PDB entry 6ZIA | X-ray diffraction, 2.80 A resolution | chains C and H of the 4 polymer chains in the assembly

Chain C:
Protein: Photosynthetic reaction center cytochrome c subunit
From: Blastochloris viridis
UniProt: P07173 (CYCR_BLAVI); residues 1-336 here correspond to UniProt positions 21-356 (UniProt number = residue number + 20)
Sequence (336 residues; numbered 1 to 336; the number before each row is that of its first residue):
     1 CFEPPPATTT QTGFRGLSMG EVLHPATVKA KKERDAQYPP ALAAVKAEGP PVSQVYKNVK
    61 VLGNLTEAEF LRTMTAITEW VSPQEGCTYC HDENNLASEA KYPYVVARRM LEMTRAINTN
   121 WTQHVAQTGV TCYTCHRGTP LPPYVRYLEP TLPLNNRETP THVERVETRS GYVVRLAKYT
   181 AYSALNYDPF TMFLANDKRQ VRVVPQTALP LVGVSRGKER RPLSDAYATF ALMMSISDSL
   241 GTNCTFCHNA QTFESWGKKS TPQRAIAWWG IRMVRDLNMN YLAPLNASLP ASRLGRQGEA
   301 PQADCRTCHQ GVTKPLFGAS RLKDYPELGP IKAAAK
Disordered / not traced: 333-336
Covalently attached groups: diacyl glycerol (DGA) linked to Cys1; heme c (HEC) linked to Cys87, Cys90, Cys132, Cys135, Cys244, Cys247, Cys305, Cys308
Ion coordination: heme c Fe (4 sites), coordinated by Met74, His91, Met110, His124, His136, Met233, His248, His309
Ligand contacts:
  - heme c (HEC), molecule 1: Tyr56, Lys57, Asn58, Val59, Lys60, Val61, Leu62, Phe70, Leu71, Met74, Thr75, Ile77, Thr78, Val81, Ser82, Gly86, His91, Leu96, Ala97, Pro103, Tyr104, Ala107, Arg108
  - heme c (HEC), molecule 2: Ile77, Val81, Tyr89, Tyr102, Pro103, Val106, Ala107, Met110, Leu111, Met113, Thr114, Ile117, Val130, Thr131, His136, Pro140, Leu141, Pro142, Val145, Leu277, Leu282, Leu289, Arg293, Pro301, Gln302, Thr307, Leu328
  - heme c (HEC), molecule 3: Ile117, His124, Val125, Thr128, Gly129, Val130, Leu194, Ile236, Leu240, Phe246, Gln263, Ile266, Ala267, Gly270, Ile271, Met273, Val274, Leu277, Asp304, His309, Thr313, Lys314, Pro315, Gly318
  - heme c (HEC), molecule 4: Gln200, Val201, Arg202, Val203, Val204, Gln206, Thr229, Phe230, Met233, Met234, Ile236, Ser237, Leu240, Thr242, Asn243, Phe246, His248, Phe253, Glu254, Trp256, Gln263, Arg264, Ala267, Trp268, Ile271, Arg272
Swiss-Prot annotation at these positions:
  - binding site (heme): Met74, Cys87, Cys90, His91, Met110, His124, Cys132, Cys135, His136, Met233, Cys244, Cys247, His248, Cys305, Cys308, His309
  - site: Cys1 (Not N-palmitoylated)
  - lipidation: Cys1 (S-diacylglycerol cysteine)

Chain H:
Protein: Reaction center protein H chain
From: Blastochloris viridis
UniProt: P06008 (RCEH_BLAVI); residue numbers follow UniProt; this construct covers 1-258
Sequence (258 residues; each row starts with the number of its first residue):
     1 MYHGALAQHL DIAQLVWYAQ WLVIWTVVLL YLRREDRREG YPLVEPLGLV KLAPEDGQVY
    61 ELPYPKTFVL PHGGTVTVPR RRPETRELKL AQTDGFEGAP LQPTGNPLVD AVGPASYAER
   121 AEVVDATVDG KAKIVPLRVA TDFSIAEGDV DPRGLPVVAA DGVEAGTVTD LWVDRSEHYF
   181 RYLELSVAGS ARTALIPLGF CDVKKDKIVV TSILSEQFAN VPRLQSRDQI TLREEDKVSA
   241 YYAGGLLYAT PERAESLL
Modified / non-standard residues: Met1 (N-formylmethionine; FME)
Ligand contacts:
  - heptane-1,2,3-triol (HTO), molecule 1: Tyr2, His3, Gly4, Ala5
  - heptane-1,2,3-triol (HTO), molecule 2: Val23, Val27, Tyr31
Swiss-Prot annotation at these positions:
  - modified residue: Met1 (N-formylmethionine)

How chain C and chain H interact:
Residue-residue contacts (14; chain C residue first):
  Thr207(C) - Tyr2(H)
  Leu209(C) - Tyr2(H)
  Leu209(C) - His3(H)
  Leu209(C) - Ala5(H)
  Leu209(C) - Asp11(H)
  Pro210(C) - Tyr2(H)
  Pro210(C) - His3(H)  hydrogen bond (backbone-backbone)
  Leu211(C) - Met1(H)
  Leu211(C) - Tyr2(H)  hydrophobic
  Val212(C) - Met1(H)  hydrogen bond (backbone-backbone)
  Val212(C) - Tyr2(H)
  Val212(C) - His3(H)
  Ser215(C) - His3(H)
  Arg216(C) - His3(H)  hydrogen bond
Interface residues without a listed pair, chain H (6 interface residues in all): Gly4

Overview:
The interface between chain C and chain H involves 7 residues on one side and 6 on the other; the contacts
include 3 hydrogen bonds. Polar contacts include Arg216(C)-His3(H), Pro210(C)-His3(H) and Val212(C)-Met1(H).
Bound to chain H: heptane-1,2,3-triol.
Chain C is Photosynthetic reaction center cytochrome c subunit and chain H is Reaction center protein H chain,
both from Blastochloris viridis; the structure, Ultrafast Structural Response to Charge Redistribution Within
a Photosynthetic Reaction Centre - 8 us structure, was determined by X-ray diffraction, deposited together
with 6ZHW, 6ZI4, 6ZI5, 6ZI6, 6ZI9 and 6ZID.
